1YRF - chain A; structure by X-ray diffraction, 1.07 A resolution.

Chain A:
Name: Villin
Notes: fragment: vhp
Reference sequence: P02640 (VILI_CHICK); residues 42-76 here correspond to UniProt positions 792-826 (UniProt number = residue number + 750)
Chain sequence (35 residues; numbered 42 to 76; the number before each row is that of its first residue):
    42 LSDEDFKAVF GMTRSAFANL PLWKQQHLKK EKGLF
Construct notes: engineered mutation His-68 (Asn818 in P02640)
UniProt features mapped onto this chain:
  - region: Lys-70 to Lys-73 (Absolutely required for activity)
From the paper describing this entry:
  - contacts within the chain: Phe-47/Phe-58 (pi stacking), Phe-47/Phe-51 (pi stacking), Phe-51/Phe-58 (pi stacking), Leu-42/Arg-55 (hydrogen bond), Asp-44/Arg-55 (hydrogen bond), Met-53/Leu-61, Phe-58/Leu-61, Leu-61/Pro-62, Leu-61/Leu-69, Ala-59/Gln-66 (hydrogen bond), Leu-61/Gln-66 (hydrogen bond), Phe-51/Leu-69, Phe-58/Leu-69, Lys-65/Leu-69, His-68/Leu-69
  - mutagenesis - F47L (Tm change 17 degC), F47L/F51L, F51L (Tm change 12 degC), F58L (Tm change 27 degC): decreased stability (citing earlier work)
  - interface residues: Lys-65

In short:
From the paper: F47L, F47L/F51L and F51L, among others, reduce stability; the interface residue Lys-65.
Chain A is Villin; the structure, Chicken villin subdomain HP-35, N68H, pH6.7, was determined by X-ray
diffraction, deposited together with 1WY3, 1WY4 and 1YRI.
